Entry 8XX5 (electron microscopy, 2.40 A resolution); this record covers chains I and A of the 9 polymer chains in the assembly.

== Chain I ==
Molecule: M1249L
Organism: African swine fever virus
Reference sequence: A0A2X0SDX8 (A0A2X0SDX8_ASF); numbering as in UniProt (aligned over 67-1249)
Chain sequence (1183 residues; row label = number of the first residue in the row):
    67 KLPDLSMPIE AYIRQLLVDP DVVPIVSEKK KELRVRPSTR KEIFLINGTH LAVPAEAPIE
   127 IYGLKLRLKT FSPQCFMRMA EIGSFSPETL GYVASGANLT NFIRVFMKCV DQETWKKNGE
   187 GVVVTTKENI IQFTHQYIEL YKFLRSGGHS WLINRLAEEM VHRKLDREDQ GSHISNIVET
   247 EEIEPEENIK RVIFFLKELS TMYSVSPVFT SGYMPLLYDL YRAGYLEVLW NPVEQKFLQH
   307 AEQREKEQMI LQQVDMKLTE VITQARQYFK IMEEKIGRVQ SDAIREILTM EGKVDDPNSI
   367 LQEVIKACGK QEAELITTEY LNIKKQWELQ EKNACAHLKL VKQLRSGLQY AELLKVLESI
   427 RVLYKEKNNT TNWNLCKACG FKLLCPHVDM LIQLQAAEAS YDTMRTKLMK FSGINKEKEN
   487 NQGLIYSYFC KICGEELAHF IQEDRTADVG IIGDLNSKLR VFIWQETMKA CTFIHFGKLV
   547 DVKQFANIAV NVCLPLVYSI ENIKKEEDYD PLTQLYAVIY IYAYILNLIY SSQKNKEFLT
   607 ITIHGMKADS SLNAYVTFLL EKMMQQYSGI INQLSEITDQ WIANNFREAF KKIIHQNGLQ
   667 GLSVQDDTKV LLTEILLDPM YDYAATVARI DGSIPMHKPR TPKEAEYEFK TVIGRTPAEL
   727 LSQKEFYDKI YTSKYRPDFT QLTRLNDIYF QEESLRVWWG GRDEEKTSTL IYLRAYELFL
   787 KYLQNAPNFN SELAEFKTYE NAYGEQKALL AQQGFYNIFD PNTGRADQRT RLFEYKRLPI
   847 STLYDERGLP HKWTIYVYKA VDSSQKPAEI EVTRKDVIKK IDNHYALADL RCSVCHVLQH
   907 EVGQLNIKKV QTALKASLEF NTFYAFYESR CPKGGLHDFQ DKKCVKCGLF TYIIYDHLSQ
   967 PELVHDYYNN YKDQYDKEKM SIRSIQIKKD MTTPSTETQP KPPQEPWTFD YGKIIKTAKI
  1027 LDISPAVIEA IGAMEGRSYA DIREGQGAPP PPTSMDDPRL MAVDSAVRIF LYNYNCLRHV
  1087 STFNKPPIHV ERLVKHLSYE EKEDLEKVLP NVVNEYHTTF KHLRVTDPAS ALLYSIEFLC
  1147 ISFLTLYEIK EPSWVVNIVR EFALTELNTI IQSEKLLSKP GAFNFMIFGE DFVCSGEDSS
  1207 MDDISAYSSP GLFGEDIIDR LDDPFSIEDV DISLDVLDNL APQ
Disordered / not traced: 236-249, 371-375, 481-489, 518-672, 747-771, 988-1010
Disulfides: C401-C442, C937-C950
Bound ions: Zn2+: C451, H453, C496, C499

== Chain A ==
Molecule: DNA-directed RNA polymerase subunit
Organism: African swine fever virus
Notes: EC 2.7.7.6
Reference sequence: A0A3S7XUW7 (A0A3S7XUW7_ASF); numbering as in UniProt (aligned over 1-1440)
Chain sequence (1440 residues; row label = number of the first residue in the row):
     1 MEAGYAEIAA VQFNIAGDND HKRQGVMEVT ISNLFEGTLP AEGGIYDARM GTTDHHYKCI
    61 TCSHQRKQCM GHPGILQMHA PVLQPLFIAE IRRWLRVICL NCGAPIVDLK RYEHLIRPKR
   121 LIEAASSQTE GKQCYVCKAV HPKIVKDSED YFTFWADQQG KIDKLYPQII REIFSRVTYD
   181 TVVKLGRSKN SHPEKLVLKA IQIPPISIRP GIRLGIGSGP QSFHDINNVI QYLVRKNLLI
   241 PKDLQIVRGQ KIPLNIDRNL QTIQQLYYNF LLDSVSTTAT QGGTGKRGIV MGARPAPSIM
   301 RRLPRKEGRI RKSLLGSQVW SISRSTICGN SDLHLDEVGY PISFARTLQV AETVQHYNIN
   361 RLMPYFLNGK RQYPGCSRVY KQITQSVHDI EGLKQDFRLE VGDILYRDVV TGDVAFFNRQ
   421 PSLERSSIGV HRIVVLENPK ISTFQMNVSA CAWYNADFDG DQMNLWVPWS VMSRVEAELL
   481 CSVRNWFIST KSSGPVNGQV QDSTVGSFLL TRTNTPMGKN VMNKLHAMGL FQTTQTDPPC
   541 FANYSPTDLL DGKSVVSMLL RQTPINYQRA PTWYSEVYAP YMHYNKQDIS TQIRNGELIE
   601 GVLDKKAVGA GSSGGIYHLI SRRYGPQQAL KMIFATQQLA LNYVRNAGFT VSTADMLLTP
   661 EAHQEVQEII NELLLESEEI NNRLLHGDIM PPIGLTTHDF YEKLQLNALK FPDRILKPIM
   721 NSINPETNGL FQMVATGAKG SNPNMIHIMA GIGQIEINTQ RIQPQFSFGR TLVYYPRFAL
   781 EAQAYGFICN SYIAGLTSPE FIFGEMNGRF DLINKALSTS STGYANRKAI FGLQSCIVDY
   841 YRRVSIDTRL VQQLYGEDGL DARQLETVRF ETIMLSDQEL EDKFKYTGIQ SPLFEEEFSR
   901 LKKDRDKYRQ IFLNVENFNF SQLLTDVRQV PVNVASIVKN ILLSSTSGVL PFDEKSILQK
   961 YAMVKTFCKN LPYVFINNIQ ERLQTPIPVY LKRAASLMRM LIRIELATVK TLNITCEQMS
  1021 AILDLIRLQY TQSLINYGEA VGILAAQSVS EPLTQYMLDS HHRSVAGGTN KSGIVRPQEI
  1081 FSAKPVEAEQ SSEMLLRLKN PEVETNKTYA QEIANSIELI TFERLILQWH LLYETYSSTK
  1141 KNVMYPDFAS DVEWMTDFLE NHPLLQPPED IANWCIRLEL NKTTMILKSI SLESIINSLR
  1201 AKHPNTYIMH SVENTASGIP IIIRIYLRES AFRRSTNTRM ATDEKIAVNV VDKLLNSTIR
  1261 GIPGIKNANV VKLMRHRVDA QGKLVRLDNI YAIKTNGTNI FGAMLDDNID PYTIVSSSIG
  1321 DTMELYGIEA ARQKIISEIR TVMGDKGPNH RHLLMYADLM TRTGQVTSLE KAGLNAREPS
  1381 NVLLRMALSS PVQVLTDAAV DSAVNPIYGI AAPTLMGSVP RIGTMYSDII MDEKYITENY
Disordered / not traced: 212-224, 285-295, 1138-1142, 1234-1240
Bound ions: Zn2+ site 1: C59, C62, C69, H72; Zn2+ site 2: C99, C102, C134, C137; Mg2+: D457, D459, D461

== Chain I / chain A interface ==
Contacting residue pairs (245):
  R106(I) with S175(A); V177(A), hydrogen bond (side chain-backbone); Y179(A); H192(A)
  E108(I) with T178(A); Y179(A), hydrogen bond (side chain-backbone)
  H116(I) with T178(A)
  L117(I) with C102(A), hydrophobic; V136(A), hydrophobic; T178(A)
  A118(I) with S175(A); R176(A); T178(A)
  P120(I) with S175(A); R176(A)
  N254(I) with E1017(A)
  T276(I) with N978(A)
  S277(I) with N978(A); R982(A), hydrogen bond
  G278(I) with N978(A); R1027(A), hydrogen bond (backbone-side chain)
  Y279(I) with D1024(A), hydrogen bond; R1027(A)
  M280(I) with L1028(A), hydrophobic; T1031(A)
  L283(I) with D1024(A); R1027(A)
  Y284(I) with L1028(A), hydrophobic; T1031(A); Q1032(A)
  Y287(I) with Q1032(A)
  L292(I) with L1025(A), hydrophobic; L1028(A), hydrophobic
  E293(I) with S944(A)
  L295(I) with E1017(A); A1021(A), hydrophobic
  W296(I) with I941(A), hydrophobic; S944(A); E1017(A); A1021(A), hydrophobic; L1025(A), hydrophobic
  N297(I) with S944(A), hydrogen bond (side chain-backbone); T946(A)
  E326(I) with N360(A), hydrogen bond
  T329(I) with M363(A); P364(A); L367(A)
  R332(I) with P364(A), hydrogen bond (side chain-backbone); L367(A); N368(A), hydrogen bond
  Q333(I) with M363(A); L367(A); F397(A), hydrogen bond (side chain-backbone); R398(A)
  K336(I) with L367(A); F397(A), hydrogen bond (side chain-backbone)
  E339(I) with R371(A), salt bridge
  R344(I) with R371(A)
  R351(I) with Q372(A), hydrogen bond
  Y386(I) with F397(A), hydrophobic
  I389(I) with F397(A), hydrophobic
  K390(I) with F397(A)
  W393(I) with D396(A); F397(A), hydrophobic; R398(A); E400(A)
  R411(I) with I383(A); T384(A)
  K448(I) with Q395(A), hydrogen bond
  E464(I) with K58(A), salt bridge
  A465(I) with Q65(A), hydrogen bond (backbone-side chain)
  S466(I) with H55(A); H56(A), hydrogen bond (side chain-backbone); Y57(A); Q65(A)
  Y467(I) with H55(A), hydrogen bond (backbone-backbone); Q65(A), hydrogen bond (backbone-side chain)
  D468(I) with H55(A), hydrogen bond (backbone-backbone); H56(A), salt bridge
  R471(I) with H55(A)
  F495(I) with D389(A)
  C499(I) with H388(A), hydrogen bond (backbone-side chain); G392(A); L393(A)
  G500(I) with H388(A); D389(A), hydrogen bond (backbone-backbone); G392(A)
  E501(I) with T384(A); S386(A), hydrogen bond; V387(A); H388(A), salt bridge
  E502(I) with S386(A); V387(A), hydrogen bond (backbone-backbone)
  H505(I) with H55(A), hydrogen bond
  D510(I) with T53(A); D54(A); H55(A); R66(A), salt bridge
  T512(I) with F35(A); D54(A), hydrogen bond; G211(A)
  V515(I) with F35(A)
  G516(I) with L34(A); F35(A), hydrogen bond (backbone-backbone)
  I517(I) with S32(A); N33(A); L34(A), hydrogen bond (backbone-backbone); F35(A)
  R837(I) with L657(A); L658(A), hydrogen bond (side chain-backbone); T659(A); P660(A); H663(A), hydrogen bond (backbone-side chain); A794(A)
  L838(I) with Q667(A); N790(A); A794(A); G795(A)
  F839(I) with Q667(A); I670(A), hydrophobic; N671(A); L674(A), hydrophobic; C789(A), hydrophobic; N790(A), hydrogen bond (backbone-side chain)
  E840(I) with Q667(A); N671(A)
  Y841(I) with N671(A), hydrogen bond (backbone-side chain); L674(A), hydrophobic; E678(A)
  K842(I) with N671(A), hydrogen bond (backbone-side chain)
  R843(I) with E678(A), salt bridge
  L844(I) with E668(A); N671(A); E672(A); L675(A)
  P845(I) with L675(A)
  I846(I) with L675(A), hydrophobic; E679(A)
  T848(I) with E672(A); L675(A)
  L849(I) with E672(A); L675(A), hydrophobic; E676(A)
  Y850(I) with E676(A), hydrogen bond
  W859(I) with R714(A)
  Y862(I) with P580(A), hydrophobic; Y581(A)
  Y864(I) with P580(A), hydrogen bond (side chain-backbone)
  R880(I) with E576(A), salt bridge; V577(A); P580(A); D713(A), salt bridge
  K881(I) with E576(A)
  V883(I) with A579(A); P580(A), hydrophobic
  I884(I) with Y574(A); Y584(A), hydrophobic; K586(A); I589(A), hydrophobic
  I887(I) with K586(A)
  D888(I) with H583(A)
  N889(I) with H583(A)
  Y891(I) with H583(A), hydrogen bond (backbone-side chain)
  L893(I) with P580(A); Y581(A), hydrophobic
  Q905(I) with R714(A), hydrogen bond
  L924(I) with R683(A)
  T928(I) with D688(A)
  F932(I) with M690(A), hydrophobic; I1186(A), hydrophobic
  E934(I) with Q1111(A)
  S935(I) with I693(A); Q1111(A), hydrogen bond; N1115(A), hydrogen bond
  R936(I) with P691(A), hydrogen bond (side chain-backbone); P692(A), hydrogen bond (side chain-backbone); I693(A); I1186(A); L1187(A), hydrogen bond (side chain-backbone); S1189(A)
  C937(I) with S1189(A)
  G941(I) with S1189(A), hydrogen bond (backbone-side chain)
  L942(I) with I693(A), hydrophobic; N1115(A); S1116(A); S1189(A), hydrogen bond (backbone-side chain); R1260(A)
  D944(I) with T1108(A); E1112(A)
  F945(I) with E1112(A), hydrogen bond (backbone-side chain)
  V951(I) with T1108(A)
  Y958(I) with N1106(A); T1108(A)
  Y981(I) with I1186(A), hydrophobic
  D982(I) with M690(A)
  E984(I) with K1182(A); T1183(A); I1186(A)
  K985(I) with I689(A), hydrogen bond (side chain-backbone); M690(A); P691(A); T697(A), hydrogen bond; L1187(A)
  M986(I) with G687(A)
  D1228(I) with Y824(A)
  D1229(I) with Y824(A), hydrogen bond (backbone-side chain)
  P1230(I) with L817(A); S820(A), hydrogen bond (backbone-side chain)
  F1231(I) with I813(A), hydrophobic; L817(A), hydrophobic; S820(A)
  S1232(I) with S820(A); Y824(A), hydrogen bond
  I1233(I) with K306(A), hydrogen bond (backbone-side chain)
  E1234(I) with R305(A), salt bridge; K306(A), hydrogen bond (side chain-backbone); R311(A), salt bridge; Y824(A)
  D1235(I) with R311(A), salt bridge; G823(A); Y824(A); R827(A)
  V1236(I) with K306(A), hydrogen bond (backbone-side chain); T819(A); G823(A)
  D1237(I) with Q420(A), hydrogen bond (backbone-side chain)
  I1238(I) with Q420(A); P421(A)
  S1239(I) with R324(A); Q420(A)
  D1241(I) with R324(A); Q462(A), hydrogen bond (backbone-side chain)
  V1242(I) with R324(A); Q420(A); Q462(A)
  N1245(I) with R419(A), hydrogen bond (backbone-side chain); Q420(A), hydrogen bond (side chain-backbone); D461(A); Q462(A), hydrogen bond (side chain-backbone)
  L1246(I) with P421(A); K815(A), hydrogen bond (backbone-side chain); T819(A)
  A1247(I) with K815(A)
  P1248(I) with K815(A)
  Q1249(I) with D457(A), hydrogen bond
Other interface residues (no listed pair), chain I (131 interface residues in all): T115, V119, I255, T325, I328, V407, S412, Y416, W439, I480, I491, I498, A513, L896, L920, G940, D1244
Other interface residues (no listed pair), chain A (143 interface residues in all): G37, Y46, E194, Y365, K370, Q385, E391, D459, G460, K717, Q783, T797, L812, A816, S821, N940, Q1018, A1216, S1217
From the paper, about this interface:
  - interface residues, chain I: F1194(I)

== Overview ==
131 residues of chain I and 143 residues of chain A are in contact, with 58 hydrogen bonds and 11 salt
bridges. Polar pairs include E339(I)-R371(A), E464(I)-K58(A) and D468(I)-H56(A). C451(I), H453(I), C496(I) and
C499(I) form the Zn2+ site. C59(A), C62(A), C69(A) and H72(A) form the Zn2+ site 1. From the paper: the
interface residue F1194(I).
Here chain I is M1249L and chain A is DNA-directed RNA polymerase subunit, both from African swine fever
virus. Entry 8XX5 (ASFV RNAP M1249L C-tail occupied complex1 (MCOC1)) was determined by electron microscopy,
deposited together with 8Y0E, 8XX4, 8XXP, 8XXT and 8XY6.
